6SY6 - chains A and D of the 3 polymer chains in the assembly; structure by X-ray diffraction, 2.90 A resolution.

Chain A:
Protein: Tetracycline repressor protein class B from transposon Tn10
Source organism: Escherichia coli
UniProt: P04483 (TETR2_ECOLX); numbering as in UniProt (aligned over 1-203)
Amino-acid sequence (208 residues; numbered 1 to 208; the number before each row is that of its first residue):
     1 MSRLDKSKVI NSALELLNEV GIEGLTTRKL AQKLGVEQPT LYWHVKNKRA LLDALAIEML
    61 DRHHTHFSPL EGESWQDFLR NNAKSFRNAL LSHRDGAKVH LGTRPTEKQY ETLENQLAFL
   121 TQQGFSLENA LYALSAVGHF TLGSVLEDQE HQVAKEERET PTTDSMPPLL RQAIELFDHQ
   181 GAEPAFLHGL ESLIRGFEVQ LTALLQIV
Unresolved in the structure: 1-2, 155-169, 178-180, 204-208
Sequence notes: conflict Ser68 (Cys in P04483), Asn88 (Cys in P04483), Thr121 (Cys in P04483), Ser144 (Cys in P04483), His188 (Phe in P04483), Ser192 (Leu in P04483), Leu193 (Ile in P04483), Arg195 (Cys in P04483), Phe197 (Leu in P04483), Val199 (Lys in P04483), Thr202 (Lys in P04483), Ala203 (Cys in P04483); expression tag (204-208)
Reported in the primary citation:
  - binding site for the 39-nt RNA strand (chain D): Arg28, Gln38, Tyr42
  - mutagenesis - R28A, Y42A: abolished binding to DNA
  - mutagenesis - Q38A (8.5-fold): decreased binding to DNA

Chain D:
Molecule: 39-nt RNA strand
Sequence (39 nucleotides; row label = number of the first residue in the row):
     1 GGCGGAGAAU GUUAUGGCCU UCGGGCAGAG AAAACCGUC
Unresolved in the structure: 1, 38-39

How chain A and chain D interact:
Residue-residue contacts - 14 pairs, chain A then chain D:
  Thr27(A) - A14(D)  phosphate contact
  Arg28(A) - A14(D)  hydrogen bond to the base
  Arg28(A) - G16(D)  base contact
  Arg28(A) - A27(D)  hydrogen bond to the base
  Arg28(A) - G28(D)  hydrogen bond to the base
  Gln38(A) - A14(D)  hydrogen bond to the sugar
  Gln38(A) - U15(D)  sugar contact
  Gln38(A) - G16(D)  base contact
  Pro39(A) - U15(D)  sugar contact
  Pro39(A) - G16(D)  phosphate contact
  Tyr42(A) - U15(D)  stacking on the base
  Asn47(A) - A14(D)  phosphate contact
  Lys48(A) - U13(D)  sugar contact
  Lys48(A) - A14(D)  hydrogen bond to the phosphate
Also at the interface, not in a pair above, chain A (8 interface residues in all): Thr26

Summary:
Chain A and chain D form an interface of 8 and 6 residues respectively, with 5 hydrogen bonds and 1 aromatic
stacking contact. Among the polar pairs are Arg28(A)-A14(D), Arg28(A)-A27(D) and Arg28(A)-G28(D). The paper
reports a binding site for the 39-nt RNA strand (chain D) at Arg28(A), Gln38(A) and Tyr42(A); R28A and Y42A of
chain A abolish binding to DNA.
Here chain A is Tetracycline repressor protein class B from transposon Tn10 (Escherichia coli) and chain D is
a 39-nt RNA strand. Entry 6SY6 (TetR in complex with the TetR-binding RNA-aptamer K2) was determined by X-ray
diffraction (same publication as 6SY4).
